Entry 9QWJ (X-ray diffraction, 2.04 A resolution); this record covers chains B and E of the 3 polymer chains in the assembly.

# Chain B
Name: Beta-2-microglobulin, T-cell surface glycoprotein CD1c
From: Homo sapiens
Reference sequence: chimeric construct of P61769, P29017: residues 2-99 from P61769 (B2MG_HUMAN) positions 21-118 (UniProt number = residue number + 19); residues 116-389 from P29017 positions 24-297 (UniProt number = residue number - 92)
Amino-acid sequence (442 residues; each row starts with the number of its first residue; numbers below 1 keep their minus sign (Met-18 is residue -18)):
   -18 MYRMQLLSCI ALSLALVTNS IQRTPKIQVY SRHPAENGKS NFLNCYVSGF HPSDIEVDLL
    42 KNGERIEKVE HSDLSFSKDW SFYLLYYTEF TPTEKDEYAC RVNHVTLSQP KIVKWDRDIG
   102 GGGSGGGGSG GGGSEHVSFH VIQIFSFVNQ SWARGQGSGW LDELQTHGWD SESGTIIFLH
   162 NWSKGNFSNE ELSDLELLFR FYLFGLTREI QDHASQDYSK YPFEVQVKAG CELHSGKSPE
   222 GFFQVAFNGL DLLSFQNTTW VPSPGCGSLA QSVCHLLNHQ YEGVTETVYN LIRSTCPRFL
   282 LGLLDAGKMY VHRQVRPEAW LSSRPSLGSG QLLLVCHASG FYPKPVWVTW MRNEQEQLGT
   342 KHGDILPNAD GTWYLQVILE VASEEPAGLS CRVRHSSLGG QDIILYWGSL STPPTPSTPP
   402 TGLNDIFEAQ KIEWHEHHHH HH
Disordered / not traced: -18 to 1, 104-112, 308-311, 389-423
Disulfides: Cys26-Cys81, Cys212-Cys277, Cys317-Cys372
Covalently attached groups: N-acetylglucosamine (NAG) linked to Asn130, Asn167, Asn238
Construct notes: initiating methionine (-18); expression tag (-17 to 1, 390-423); linker (100-115)
Swiss-Prot annotation at these positions:
  - modified residue: Gln3 (Pyrrolidone carboxylic acid)
  - glycosylation: Ile2 (N-linked (Glc) (glycation) isoleucine), Lys20 (N-linked (Glc) (glycation) lysine), Lys42 (N-linked (Glc) (glycation) lysine), Lys49 (N-linked (Glc) (glycation) lysine), Lys59 (N-linked (Glc) (glycation) lysine), Lys92 (N-linked (Glc) (glycation) lysine), Lys95 (N-linked (Glc) (glycation) lysine), Asn130 (N-linked (GlcNAc...) asparagine), Asn162 (N-linked (GlcNAc...) asparagine), Asn167 (N-linked (GlcNAc...) asparagine), Asn238 (N-linked (GlcNAc...) asparagine)
From the paper describing this entry:
  - conformationally variable residues (side-chain flip): Phe159

# Chain E
Name: TCR beta
From: Homo sapiens
Amino-acid sequence (246 residues; each row starts with the number of its first residue; numbering starts at 0):
     0 MDTGVSQNPR HKITKRGQNV TFRCDPISEH NRLYWYRQTL GQGPEFLTYF QNEAQLEKSR
    60 LLSDRFSAER PKGSFSTLEI QRTEQGDSAM YLCASSPRTG RGAEAFFGQG TRLTVVEDLN
   120 KVFPPEVAVF EPSEAEISHT QKATLVCLAT GFYPDHVELS WWVNGKEVHS GVCTDPQPLK
   180 EQPALNDSRY ALSSRLRVSA TFWQDPRNHF RCQVQFYGLS ENDEWTQDRA KPVTQIVSAE
   240 AWGRAD
Disordered / not traced: 0-1
Disulfides: Cys23-Cys92, Cys146-Cys211
From the paper describing this entry:
  - conformationally variable residues (side-chain flip): Asn30, Arg31, Tyr48, Gln50

# How chain B and chain E interact
Pairs across the interface - 18 pairs, chain B then chain E:
  Arg181(B) with Leu55(E), hydrogen bond (side chain-backbone)
  Phe182(B) with Tyr48(E), hydrophobic; Gln50(E), hydrogen bond (backbone-side chain); Leu55(E), hydrophobic; Glu56(E)
  Phe185(B) with Gln50(E); Asn51(E); Glu52(E); Ala53(E), hydrophobic; Leu55(E), hydrophobic
  Gly186(B) with Gln50(E)
  Arg189(B) with Asn51(E); Glu52(E), salt bridge
  Glu190(B) with Arg97(E), salt bridge
  Gly264(B) with Arg100(E)
  Glu267(B) with Arg100(E), salt bridge
  Thr268(B) with Arg100(E)
  Asn271(B) with Arg100(E)
Interface residues without a listed pair, chain B (12 interface residues in all): Leu178, Tyr262

# In short
12 residues of chain B face 9 of chain E across their interface, with 2 hydrogen bonds and 3 salt bridges.
Polar contacts include Arg189(B)-Glu52(E), Glu190(B)-Arg97(E) and Glu267(B)-Arg100(E). Covalently linked
N-acetylglucosamine: at Asn130(B), Asn167(B) and Asn238(B). From the paper: conformational variability at
Phe159(B) and Asn30(E) among others.
Here chain B is Beta-2-microglobulin, T-cell surface glycoprotein CD1c and chain E is TCR beta, both from Homo
sapiens. Entry 9QWJ (Crystal structure of S2c TCR in complex with CD1c) was determined by X-ray diffraction,
deposited together with 9QWK.
